PDB entry 1G2D | X-ray diffraction, 2.20 A resolution | chains A and C of the 3 polymer chains in the assembly

# Chain A
Molecule: 16-nt DNA strand
Sequence (16 nucleotides; numbered 2 to 17; the number before each row is that of its first residue):
     2 GACGCTATAA AAGGAG

# Chain C
Molecule: Tata box zinc finger protein
Organism: Mus musculus
UniProt: P08046 (EGR1_MOUSE); residues 102-190 here correspond to UniProt positions 333-421 (UniProt number = residue number + 231)
Sequence (90 residues; each row starts with the number of its first residue):
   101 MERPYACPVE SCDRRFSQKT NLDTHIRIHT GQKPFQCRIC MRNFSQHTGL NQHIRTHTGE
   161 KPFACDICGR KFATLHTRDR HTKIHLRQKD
Not modelled in the structure: 190
Ion coordination: Zn2+ site 1: Cys-107, Cys-112, His-125, His-129; Zn2+ site 2: Cys-137, Cys-140, His-153, His-157; Zn2+ site 3: Cys-165, Cys-168, His-181, His-185
Curated features (UniProtKB/Swiss-Prot):
  - zinc finger: Tyr-105 to His-129 (C2H2-type 1), Phe-135 to His-157 (C2H2-type 2), Phe-163 to His-185 (C2H2-type 3)
  - site (Interaction with DNA): Arg-103, Arg-114, Arg-142, Arg-170, Arg-180
From the paper describing this entry:
  - contacts within the chain: Thr-148/Gln-152
  - binding site for the 16-nt DNA strand (chain A): Gln-152

# How chain A and chain C interact
Pairs across the interface - 38 pairs, chain A then chain C:
  DG2(A) with Lys-189(C), phosphate contact
  DA3(A) with Ile-184(C), phosphate contact; Lys-189(C), phosphate contact
  DC4(A) with Arg-170(C), salt bridge to the phosphate; Thr-177(C), sugar contact; Arg-180(C), base contact; His-181(C), salt bridge to the phosphate; Ile-184(C), phosphate contact
  DG5(A) with Arg-170(C), salt bridge to the phosphate; Phe-172(C), phosphate contact; Thr-177(C), base contact; Arg-180(C), hydrogen bond to the base
  DC6(A) with Thr-156(C), phosphate contact; Thr-174(C), base contact; Thr-177(C), hydrogen bond to the base; Arg-180(C), base contact
  DT7(A) with Arg-142(C), salt bridge to the phosphate; Gln-152(C), base contact; His-153(C), salt bridge to the phosphate; Thr-156(C), phosphate contact; Thr-174(C), base contact
  DA8(A) with Lys-133(C), salt bridge to the phosphate; Arg-142(C), salt bridge to the phosphate; Phe-144(C), phosphate contact; Gln-152(C), hydrogen bond to the base
  DT9(A) with Ile-128(C), phosphate contact; Ser-145(C), phosphate contact; Gln-146(C), base contact; Thr-148(C), base contact
  DA10(A) with Arg-114(C), salt bridge to the phosphate; His-125(C), salt bridge to the phosphate; Ile-128(C), phosphate contact; Gln-146(C), hydrogen bond to the base
  DA11(A) with Phe-116(C), phosphate contact; Asn-121(C), base contact
  DA12(A) with Gln-118(C), base contact; Asn-121(C), hydrogen bond to the base
  DA13(A) with Gln-118(C), hydrogen bond to the base
Interface residues without a listed pair, chain A (13 interface residues in all): DG14
Interface residues without a listed pair, chain C (29 interface residues in all): Arg-115, Gly-149, Ala-173, His-176, Arg-187, Gln-188

# In short
Chain A and chain C form an interface of 13 and 29 residues respectively; the contacts include 6 hydrogen
bonds and 9 salt bridges. Polar pairs include DG5(A)/Arg-180(C), DC6(A)/Thr-177(C) and DA8(A)/Gln-152(C). The
paper reports a binding site for the 16-nt DNA strand (chain A) at Gln-152(C); contacts within the chain
involving Thr-148(C) and Gln-152(C).
Chain A is a 16-nt DNA strand and chain C is Tata box zinc finger protein (Mus musculus); the structure,
Structure of a CYS2HIS2 zinc finger/tata box complex (clone #2), was determined by X-ray diffraction (same
publication as 1G2F).
